PDB entry 8URB | electron microscopy, 3.40 A resolution | chains C and D of the 6 polymer chains in the assembly

== Chain C ==
Protein: nsp7
Organism: Porcine epidemic diarrhea virus
Reference sequence: U6BRU0 (U6BRU0_9ALPC); residues 1-83 here correspond to UniProt positions 3580-3662 (UniProt number = residue number + 3579)
Chain sequence (83 residues; row label = number of the first residue in the row):
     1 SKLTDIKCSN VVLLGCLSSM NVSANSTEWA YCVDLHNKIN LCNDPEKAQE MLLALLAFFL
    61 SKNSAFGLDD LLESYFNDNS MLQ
Unresolved in the structure: 1, 72-83

== Chain D ==
Protein: nsp8
Organism: Porcine epidemic diarrhea virus
Reference sequence: U6BRU0 (U6BRU0_9ALPC); residues 1-195 here correspond to UniProt positions 3663-3857 (UniProt number = residue number + 3662)
Chain sequence (195 residues; numbered 1 to 195; the number before each row is that of its first residue):
     1 SVASTYVGLP SYVIYENARQ QYEDAVNNGS PPQLVKQLRH AMNVAKSEFD REASTQRKLD
    61 RMAEQAAAQM YKEARAVNRK SKVVSAMHSL LFGMLRRLDM SSVDTILNLA KDGVVPLSVI
   121 PAVSATKLNI VTSDIDSYNR IQREGCVHYA GTIWNIIDIK DNDGKVVHVK EVTAQNAESL
   181 SWPLVLGCER IVKLQ
Unresolved in the structure: 1-10, 195

== How chain C and chain D interact ==
Contacting residue pairs (28):
  Asp5(C) - Leu98(D)
  Ile6(C) - Met100(D)  hydrophobic
  Ser9(C) - Leu91(D)
  Ser9(C) - Met94(D)
  Ser9(C) - Leu95(D)
  Val12(C) - Leu91(D)  hydrophobic
  Leu13(C) - Leu91(D)  hydrophobic
  Cys16(C) - His88(D)
  Glu28(C) - Val119(D)
  Tyr31(C) - Pro121(D)  hydrophobic
  Leu35(C) - Leu194(D)  hydrophobic
  Gln49(C) - Met100(D)
  Gln49(C) - Ser102(D)  hydrogen bond
  Glu50(C) - Ala150(D)
  Glu50(C) - Gly151(D)
  Glu50(C) - Thr152(D)
  Glu50(C) - Arg190(D)  salt bridge
  Leu52(C) - Leu98(D)  hydrophobic
  Leu53(C) - Ser102(D)
  Leu53(C) - Val103(D)  hydrophobic
  Leu53(C) - Ile106(D)  hydrophobic
  Leu56(C) - Leu107(D)  hydrophobic
  Leu60(C) - Ile106(D)  hydrophobic
  Ser61(C) - Pro116(D)
  Ser61(C) - Leu117(D)
  Asp70(C) - Arg96(D)  salt bridge
  Asp70(C) - Leu107(D)
  Leu71(C) - Asn108(D)  hydrogen bond (backbone-side chain)
Also at the interface, not in a pair above, chain C (29 interface residues in all): Lys2, Gly15, Met20, Thr27, Lys38, Ala54, Ala57, Phe58, Phe59, Leu68, Asp69
Also at the interface, not in a pair above, chain D (30 interface residues in all): Met87, Leu90, Phe92, Asp99, Asp104, Ala110, Lys111, Thr126, Tyr149

== Summary ==
The interface between chain C and chain D involves 29 residues on one side and 30 on the other; the contacts
include 2 hydrogen bonds and 2 salt bridges. Among the polar pairs are Glu50(C)-Arg190(D), Asp70(C)-Arg96(D)
and Gln49(C)-Ser102(D).
Here chain C is nsp7 and chain D is nsp8, both from Porcine epidemic diarrhea virus. Entry 8URB (Porcine
epidemic diarrhea virus complete core polymerase complex) was determined by electron microscopy together with
8G6R from the same study.
